PDB entry 3H4J | X-ray diffraction, 2.80 A resolution | chain B

# Chain B
Molecule: SNF1-like protein kinase ssp2
Organism: Schizosaccharomyces pombe
Notes: EC 2.7.11.1
UniProt: O74536 (SNF1_SCHPO); residue numbers follow UniProt; this construct covers 25-351
Sequence (336 residues; each row starts with the number of its first residue):
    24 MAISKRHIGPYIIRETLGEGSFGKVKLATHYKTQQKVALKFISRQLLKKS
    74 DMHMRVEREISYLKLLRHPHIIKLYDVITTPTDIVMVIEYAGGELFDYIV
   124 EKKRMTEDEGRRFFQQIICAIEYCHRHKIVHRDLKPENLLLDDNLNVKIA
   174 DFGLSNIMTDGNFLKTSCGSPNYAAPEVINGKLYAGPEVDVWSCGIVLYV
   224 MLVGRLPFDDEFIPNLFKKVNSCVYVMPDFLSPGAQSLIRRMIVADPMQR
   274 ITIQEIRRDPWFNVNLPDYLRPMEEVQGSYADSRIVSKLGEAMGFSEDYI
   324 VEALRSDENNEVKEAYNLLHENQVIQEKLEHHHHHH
Unresolved in the structure: 24-26, 357-359
Differences from the reference sequence: expression tag (24, 352-359)
UniProt features mapped onto this chain:
  - active site: D156 (Proton acceptor)
  - binding site (ATP): L40 to V48, K63
  - modified residue: T189 (Phosphothreonine)
Reported in the primary citation:
  - post-translational modification sites: T189
  - contacts within the chain: L88-L342 (hydrophobic contact), R149-E344, Y146-N345, R90-N345
  - mutagenesis - L312D, M316E, L341D, L342D, E344K: increased catalytic activity
  - mutagenesis - R280A, N345A: unchanged catalytic activity
  - mutagenesis - L88A, R149E: decreased catalytic activity

# In short
From UniProt: active-site residue D156 and 10 ATP-binding residues. From the paper: L312D, M316E and L341D,
among others, increase catalytic activity; a modification site at T189; 9 substitutions were tested in all.
Chain B is SNF1-like protein kinase ssp2 (Schizosaccharomyces pombe); the structure, crystal structure of
pombe AMPK KDAID fragment, was determined by X-ray diffraction, deposited together with 3DAE.
